PDB entry 9JH9 | electron microscopy, 3.42 A resolution | chains A and C of the 6 polymer chains in the assembly

# Chain A
Protein: Clostridium perfringen Argonaute(CpAgo)
From: Clostridium perfringens
Sequence (751 residues; row label = number of the first residue in the row):
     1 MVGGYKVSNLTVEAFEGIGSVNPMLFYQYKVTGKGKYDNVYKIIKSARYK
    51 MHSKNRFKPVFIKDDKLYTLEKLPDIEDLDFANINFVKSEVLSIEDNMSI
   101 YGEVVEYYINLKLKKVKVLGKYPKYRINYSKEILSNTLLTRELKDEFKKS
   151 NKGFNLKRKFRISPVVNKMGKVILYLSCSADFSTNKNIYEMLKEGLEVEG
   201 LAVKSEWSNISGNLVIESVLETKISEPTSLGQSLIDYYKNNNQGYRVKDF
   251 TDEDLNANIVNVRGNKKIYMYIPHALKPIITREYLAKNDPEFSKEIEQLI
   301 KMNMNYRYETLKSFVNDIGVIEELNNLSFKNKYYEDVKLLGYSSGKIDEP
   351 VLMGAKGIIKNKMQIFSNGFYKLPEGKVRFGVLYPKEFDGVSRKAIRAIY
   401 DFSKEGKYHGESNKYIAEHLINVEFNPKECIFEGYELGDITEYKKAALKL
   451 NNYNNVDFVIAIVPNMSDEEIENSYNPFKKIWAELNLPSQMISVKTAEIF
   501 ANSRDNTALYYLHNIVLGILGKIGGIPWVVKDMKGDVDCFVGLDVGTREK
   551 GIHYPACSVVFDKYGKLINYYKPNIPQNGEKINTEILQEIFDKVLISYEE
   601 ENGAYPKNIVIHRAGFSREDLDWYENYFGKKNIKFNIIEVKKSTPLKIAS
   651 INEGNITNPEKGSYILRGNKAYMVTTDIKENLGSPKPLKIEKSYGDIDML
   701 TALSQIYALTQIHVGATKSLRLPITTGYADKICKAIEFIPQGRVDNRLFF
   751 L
Not modelled in the structure: 1-6
Metal / ion sites: Mn2+ site 1: Asp544 (shared with 1 residue of chain E); Mn2+ site 2: Leu751 (shared with DT1(C), DA3(C) of chain C)

# Chain C
Molecule: 21-nt DNA strand
Sequence (21 nucleotides; numbered 1 to 21; the number before each row is that of its first residue):
     1 TGAGGTAGTAGGTTGTATAGT
Not modelled in the structure: 18-21
Metal / ion sites: Mn2+: DT1, DA3 (shared with Leu751(A) of chain A)

# How chain A and chain C interact
Pairs across the interface (69; chain A residue first):
  Tyr41(A) with DA17(C), base contact
  Asp64(A) with DA17(C), phosphate contact
  Ser179(A) with DG8(C), phosphate contact
  Ala180(A) with DG8(C), hydrogen bond to the phosphate; DT9(C), phosphate contact
  Asp181(A) with DT9(C), phosphate contact
  Phe182(A) with DG8(C), sugar contact; DT9(C), hydrogen bond to the phosphate
  Lys204(A) with DA10(C), phosphate contact
  Ser211(A) with DG11(C), phosphate contact
  Gly212(A) with DA10(C), phosphate contact; DG11(C), hydrogen bond to the phosphate
  Ile279(A) with DT9(C), phosphate contact; DA10(C), sugar contact
  Ile280(A) with DT9(C), sugar contact
  Thr281(A) with DG8(C), base contact
  Ile300(A) with DA7(C), phosphate contact
  Lys301(A) with DG5(C), base contact; DT6(C), base contact; DA7(C), phosphate contact
  Met302(A) with DA7(C), hydrogen bond to the phosphate
  Val463(A) with DT1(C), base contact
  Pro464(A) with DT1(C), base contact
  Met466(A) with DT1(C), base contact
  Asn473(A) with DT1(C), hydrogen bond to the base
  Tyr475(A) with DT1(C), stacking on the base
  Gln490(A) with DT1(C), hydrogen bond to the phosphate
  Met491(A) with DT1(C), phosphate contact; DG2(C), sugar contact
  Ile492(A) with DG2(C), phosphate contact
  Ser493(A) with DT1(C), hydrogen bond to the phosphate; DG2(C), hydrogen bond to the phosphate
  Thr496(A) with DG2(C), hydrogen bond to the phosphate
  Tyr511(A) with DG2(C), base contact
  Asn514(A) with DG2(C), hydrogen bond to the base; DA3(C), sugar contact
  Ile515(A) with DG2(C), sugar contact
  Lys522(A) with DT1(C), salt bridge to the phosphate
  Lys550(A) with DG12(C), sugar contact
  Gly551(A) with DT13(C), hydrogen bond to the phosphate
  His553(A) with DT13(C), sugar contact
  Gly579(A) with DT13(C), phosphate contact; DT14(C), phosphate contact
  Glu580(A) with DT13(C), base contact
  Arg618(A) with DT14(C), hydrogen bond to the phosphate; DG15(C), phosphate contact
  Lys647(A) with DA7(C), salt bridge to the phosphate
  Thr676(A) with DG5(C), phosphate contact; DT6(C), phosphate contact
  Ile678(A) with DG5(C), sugar contact; DT6(C), phosphate contact
  Gly683(A) with DT6(C), phosphate contact; DA7(C), phosphate contact
  Ser684(A) with DT6(C), hydrogen bond to the phosphate; DA7(C), hydrogen bond to the phosphate
  Pro685(A) with DT6(C), phosphate contact
  Lys686(A) with DT6(C), hydrogen bond to the phosphate
  His713(A) with DA3(C), phosphate contact; DG4(C), salt bridge to the phosphate
  Gly715(A) with DA3(C), sugar contact
  Ala716(A) with DA3(C), sugar contact
  Lys718(A) with DG4(C), base contact
  Leu720(A) with DG4(C), phosphate contact; DG5(C), phosphate contact
  Arg721(A) with DG5(C), hydrogen bond to the phosphate; DT6(C), salt bridge to the phosphate
  Lys731(A) with DG4(C), salt bridge to the phosphate
  Leu751(A) with DT1(C), phosphate contact; DA3(C), phosphate contact
Other interface residues (no listed pair), chain A (67 interface residues in all): Asn39, Lys42, Lys159, Ile210, Asn213, Arg282, Asn476, Lys479, Ser489, Tyr510, Thr547, Glu549, Asn578, Lys581, Leu682, Ser719, Leu722

# In short
67 residues of chain A face 16 of chain C across their interface; the contacts include 16 hydrogen bonds, 5
salt bridges and 1 aromatic stacking contact. Polar pairs include Asn473(A)-DT1(C), Asn514(A)-DG2(C) and
Ala180(A)-DG8(C). The Mn2+ site is built by Leu751(A), DT1(C) and DA3(C).
Chain A is Clostridium perfringen Argonaute(CpAgo) (Clostridium perfringens) and chain C is a 21-nt DNA
strand; the structure, Cryo-EM structure of CpAgo_gDNA-tg_ssDNA dimeric ternary complex, was determined by
electron microscopy.
